Entry 5NIL (electron microscopy, 5.30 A resolution (low resolution: residue-level contacts below are approximate; hydrogen-bond / salt-bridge calls are withheld)); this record covers chains E and J of the 11 polymer chains in the assembly.

[Chain E]
Protein: Macrolide export protein MacA
From: Escherichia coli (strain K12)
UniProt: P75830 (MACA_ECOLI); residues 1-371 here = UniProt positions 1-371
Amino-acid sequence (371 residues; numbered 1 to 371; the number before each row is that of its first residue):
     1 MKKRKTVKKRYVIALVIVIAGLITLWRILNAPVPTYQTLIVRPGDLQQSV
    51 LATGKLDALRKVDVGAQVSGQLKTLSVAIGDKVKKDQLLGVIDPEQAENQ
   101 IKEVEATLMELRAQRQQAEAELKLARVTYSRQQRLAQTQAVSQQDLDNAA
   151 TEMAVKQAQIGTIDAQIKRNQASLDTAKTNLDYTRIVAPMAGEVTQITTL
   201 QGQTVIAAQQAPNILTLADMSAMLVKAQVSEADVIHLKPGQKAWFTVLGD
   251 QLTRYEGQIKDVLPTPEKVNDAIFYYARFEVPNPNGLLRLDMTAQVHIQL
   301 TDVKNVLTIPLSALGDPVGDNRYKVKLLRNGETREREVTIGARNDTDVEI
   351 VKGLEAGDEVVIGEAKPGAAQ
Disordered / not traced: 1-31
Sequence notes: conflict Q139 (Lys in P75830), N148 (Thr in P75830), Q251 (Pro in P75830)
From the paper describing this entry:
  - mutagenesis - Q209A: unchanged growth in response to erythromycin

[Chain J]
Protein: Macrolide export ATP-binding/permease protein MacB
From: Escherichia coli (strain K12)
Notes: EC 3.6.3.-
UniProt: P75831 (MACB_ECOLI); residues 1-648 here = UniProt positions 1-648
Amino-acid sequence (654 residues; numbered 1 to 654; the number before each row is that of its first residue):
     1 MTPLLELKDIRRSYPAGDEQVEVLKGISLDIYAGEMVAIVGASGSGKSTL
    51 MNILGCLDKATSGTYRVAGQDVATLDADALAQLRREHFGFIFQRYHLLSH
   101 LTAEQNVEVPAVYAGLERKQRLLRAQELLQRLGLEDRTEYYPAQLSGGQQ
   151 QRVSIARALMNGGQVILADEPTGALDSHSGEEVMAILHQLRDRGHTVIIV
   201 THDPQVAAQAERVIEIRDGEIVRNPPAIEKVNVTGGTEPVVNTVSGWRQF
   251 VSGFNEALTMAWRALAANKMRTLLTMLGIIIGIASVVSIVVVGDAAKQMV
   301 LADIRSIGTNTIDVYPGKDFGDDDPQYQQALKYDDLIAIQKQPWVASATP
   351 AVSQNLRLRYNNVDVAASANGVSGDYFNVYGMTFSEGNTFNQEQLNGRAQ
   401 VVVLDSNTRRQLFPHKADVVGEVILVGNMPARVIGVAEEKQSMFGSSKVL
   451 RVWLPYSTMSGRVMGQSWLNSITVRVKEGFDSAEAEQQLTRLLSLRHGKK
   501 DFFTWNMDGVLKTVEKTTRTLQLFLTLVAVISLVVGGIGVMNIMLVSVTE
   551 RTREIGIRMAVGARASDVLQQFLIEAVLVCLVGGALGITLSLLIAFTLQL
   601 FLPGWEIGFSPLALLLAFLCSTVTGILFGWLPARNAARLDPVDALAREHH
   651 HHHH
Disordered / not traced: 227-245, 649-654
Sequence notes: expression tag (649-654)
Curated features (UniProtKB/Swiss-Prot):
  - binding site (ATP): G41 to S48
  - mutagenesis: K47 (K47L: Lack of activity), D169 (D169N: Lack of activity)

[Interface between chain E and chain J]
Pairs across the interface (12; chain E residue first):
  Q251(E) - N396(J)
  D271(E) - Q328(J)
  L311(E) - R491(J)
  L311(E) - L495(J)
  S312(E) - Q488(J)
  S312(E) - R491(J)
  L314(E) - R491(J)
  G315(E) - R491(J)
  D316(E) - R491(J)
  R343(E) - L495(J)
  D345(E) - K341(J)
  T346(E) - K341(J)
Other interface residues (no listed pair), chain J (7 interface residues in all): R496

[Overview]
10 residues of chain E face 7 of chain J across their interface. Curated annotation (UniProt) lists 8
ATP-binding residues and 2 mutagenesis sites on chain J. The paper reports that Q209A of chain E leaves growth
in response to erythromycin unchanged.
Here chain E is Macrolide export protein MacA and chain J is Macrolide export ATP-binding/permease protein
MacB, both from Escherichia coli (strain K12). Entry 5NIL (Structure of the MacAB-TolC ABC-type tripartite
multidrug efflux pump-MacB section) was determined by electron microscopy, deposited together with 5NIK.
